7KSW - chains A and P of the 4 polymer chains in the assembly; structure by X-ray diffraction, 1.49 A resolution.

# Chain A
Molecule: DNA-directed DNA/RNA polymerase mu
Organism: Homo sapiens
Notes: EC 2.7.7.7
UniProt: Q9NP87 (DPOLM_HUMAN); residue numbers follow UniProt; this construct covers 132-397, 410-494
Amino-acid sequence (356 residues; each row starts with the number of its first residue; note: 12 numbers in that range are skipped by the numbering (no residue carries them; nothing is unmodelled there)):
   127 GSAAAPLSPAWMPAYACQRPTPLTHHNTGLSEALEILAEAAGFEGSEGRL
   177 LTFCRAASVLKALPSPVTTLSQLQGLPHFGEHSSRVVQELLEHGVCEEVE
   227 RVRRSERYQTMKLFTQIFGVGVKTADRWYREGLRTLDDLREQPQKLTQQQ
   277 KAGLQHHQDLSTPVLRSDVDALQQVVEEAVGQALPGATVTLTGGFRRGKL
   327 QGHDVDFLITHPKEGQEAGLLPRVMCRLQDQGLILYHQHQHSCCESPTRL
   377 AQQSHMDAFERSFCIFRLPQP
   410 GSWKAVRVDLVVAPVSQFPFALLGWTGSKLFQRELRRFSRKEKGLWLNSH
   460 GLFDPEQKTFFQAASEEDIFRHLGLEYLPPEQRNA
Not modelled in the structure: 127-136, 366-383
Covalently attached groups: 2,3-dihydroxy-1,4-dithiobutane (DTT) linked to Cys180
Sequence notes: expression tag (127-131); engineered mutation Gly410 (Pro in Q9NP87)
Bound ions: Na+: Thr241, Ile243, Val246 (shared with DT3(P) of chain P); Mg2+ site 1: Asp330, Asp332, Asp418 (together with 2'-deoxyguanosine-5'-triphosphate) (shared with DA4(P), DG5(P) of chain P); Mg2+ site 2: Asp330, Asp332 (together with 2'-deoxyguanosine-5'-triphosphate, pyrophosphate) (shared with DG5(P) of chain P)
Ligand contacts: 2'-deoxyguanosine-5'-triphosphate / pyrophosphate: Gly319, Gly320, Arg323, Lys325, Gly328, His329, Asp330, Asp332, Gly433, Trp434, Thr435, Gly436, Ser437, Lys438, Gln441, Arg445
Curated features (UniProtKB/Swiss-Prot):
  - region: Arg323 to Asp332 (Involved in ssDNA binding)
  - binding site (Mg(2+)): Asp330, Asp332, Asp418
  - site: Gly433 (Responsible for the low discrimination between dNTP and rNTP)
Reported in the primary citation:
  - Mg2+ coordination: Asp330
  - conformationally variable residues (side-chain flip): Asp330
  - mutagenesis - K438D: unchanged catalytic activity on presence of Mn2+
  - mutagenesis - R445A: increased catalytic activity on dGTP misinsertion
  - mutagenesis - K438D: decreased catalytic activity on Mg2+-dependent dGTP:At
  - mutagenesis - K438D (23-fold): decreased catalytic activity on :Ct insertion

# Chain P
Molecule: 5-nt DNA strand
Sequence (5 nucleotides; each row starts with the number of its first residue):
     1 CGTAG
Bound ions: Na+: DT3 (shared with Thr241(A), Ile243(A), Val246(A) of chain A); Mg2+ site 1: DA4, DG5 (together with 2'-deoxyguanosine-5'-triphosphate) (shared with Asp330(A), Asp332(A), Asp418(A) of chain A); Mg2+ site 2: DG5 (together with 2'-deoxyguanosine-5'-triphosphate, pyrophosphate) (shared with Asp330(A), Asp332(A) of chain A)

# How chain A and chain P interact
Contacting residue pairs - 29 pairs, chain A then chain P:
  Ile243(A) with DT3(P), phosphate contact
  Phe244(A) with DT3(P), sugar contact
  Gly245(A) with DG2(P), phosphate contact; DT3(P), hydrogen bond to the phosphate
  Val246(A) with DG2(P), hydrogen bond to the phosphate; DT3(P), hydrogen bond to the phosphate
  Gly247(A) with DG2(P), hydrogen bond to the phosphate; DT3(P), phosphate contact
  Lys249(A) with DC1(P), phosphate contact; DG2(P), phosphate contact
  Thr250(A) with DC1(P), hydrogen bond to the phosphate; DG2(P), hydrogen bond to the phosphate
  Gln275(A) with DG2(P), sugar contact
  Arg323(A) with DG5(P), hydrogen bond to the phosphate
  Asp330(A) with DG5(P), phosphate contact
  Asp332(A) with DA4(P), phosphate contact; DG5(P), phosphate contact
  Phe389(A) with DT3(P), sugar contact; DA4(P), sugar contact
  Arg416(A) with DT3(P), phosphate contact; DA4(P), salt bridge to the phosphate
  Asp418(A) with DA4(P), sugar contact
  Gly433(A) with DG5(P), sugar contact
  Trp434(A) with DA4(P), phosphate contact; DG5(P), sugar contact
  Thr435(A) with DG5(P), phosphate contact
  Gly436(A) with DG5(P), hydrogen bond to the phosphate
  Lys438(A) with DG5(P), base contact
  Arg445(A) with DG5(P), base contact
Interface residues without a listed pair, chain A (26 interface residues in all): Val248, Gly319, His329, Arg387, Ser437, Gln441

# Overview
26 residues of chain A face 5 of chain P across their interface; the contacts include 8 hydrogen bonds and 1
salt bridge. Polar pairs include Gly245(A)-DT3(P), Val246(A)-DG2(P) and Val246(A)-DT3(P). Chain A binds
2'-deoxyguanosine-5'-triphosphate / pyrophosphate. The paper reports that R445A of chain A increases catalytic
activity on dGTP misinsertion; Mg2+ coordination by Asp330(A).
Chain A is DNA-directed DNA/RNA polymerase mu (Homo sapiens) and chain P is a 5-nt DNA strand; the structure,
DNA Polymerase Mu, dGTP:Ct Reaction State Ternary Complex, 10 mM Mg2+ (10min), was determined by X-ray
diffraction, deposited together with 7KSS, 7KST, 7KSU, 7KSV, 7KSX, 7KSY and 25 further entries.
